PDB entry 5VZY | X-ray diffraction, 2.32 A resolution | chains H and L of the 3 polymer chains in the assembly

== Chain H ==
Name: Crenezumab Fab heavy chain, Immunoglobulin gamma-1 heavy chain
Source organism: Homo sapiens
UniProt: P0DOX5 (IGG1_HUMAN); residues 109-221 here correspond to UniProt positions 115-227 (UniProt number = residue number + 6)
Chain sequence (220 residues; row label = number of the first residue in the row; note: 5 numbers in that range are skipped by the numbering (no residue carries them; nothing is unmodelled there); a row labelled like 82A-82C holds insertion residues (82A, then the next letters in order)):
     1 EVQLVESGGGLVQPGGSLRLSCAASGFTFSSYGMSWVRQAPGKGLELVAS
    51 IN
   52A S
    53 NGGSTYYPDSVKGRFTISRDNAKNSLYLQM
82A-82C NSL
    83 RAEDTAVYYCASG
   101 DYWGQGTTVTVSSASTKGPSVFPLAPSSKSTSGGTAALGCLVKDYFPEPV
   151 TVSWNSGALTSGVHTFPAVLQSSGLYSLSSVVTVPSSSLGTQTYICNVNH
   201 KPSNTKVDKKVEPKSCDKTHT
Not modelled in the structure: 127-133, 215-221
Disulfides: Cys22-Cys92, Cys140-Cys196
What the authors report for this chain:
  - conformationally variable residues (side-chain flip): Tyr32, Asn52, Asp101

== Chain L ==
Name: Crenezumab Fab light chain, Immunoblobulin light chain
Source organism: Homo sapiens
UniProt: Q0KKI6 (Q0KKI6_HUMAN); residues 105-214 here correspond to UniProt positions 110-219 (UniProt number = residue number + 5)
Chain sequence (219 residues; row label = number of the first residue in the row; a row labelled like 27A-27E holds insertion residues (27A, then the next letters in order)):
     1 DIVMTQSPLSLPVTPGEPASISCRSSQ
27A-27E SLVYS
    28 NGDTYLHWYLQKPGQSPQLLIYKVSNRFSGVPDRFSGSGSGTDFTLKISR
    78 VEAEDVGVYYCSQSTHVPWTFGQGTKVEIKRTVAAPSVFIFPPSDEQLKS
   128 GTASVVCLLNNFYPREAKVQWKVDNALQSGNSQESVTEQDSKDSTYSLSS
   178 TLTLSKADYEKHKVYACEVTHQGLSSPVTKSFNRGEC
Not modelled in the structure: 214
Disulfides: Cys23-Cys88, Cys134-Cys194

== How chain H and chain L interact ==
Pairs across the interface - 56 pairs, chain H then chain L:
  Ser35(H) - Trp96(L)
  Val37(H) - Trp96(L)  hydrophobic
  Gln39(H) - Gln38(L)  hydrogen bond
  Gln39(H) - Tyr87(L)
  Lys43(H) - Tyr87(L)
  Gly44(H) - Tyr87(L)
  Leu45(H) - Tyr87(L)  hydrophobic
  Leu45(H) - Phe98(L)
  Leu47(H) - Pro95(L)  hydrophobic
  Leu47(H) - Trp96(L)
  Tyr58(H) - Asp1(L)  hydrogen bond
  Tyr58(H) - Pro95(L)  hydrophobic
  Tyr91(H) - Gln38(L)
  Tyr91(H) - Gln42(L)
  Tyr91(H) - Ser43(L)
  Gly95(H) - Tyr36(L)  hydrogen bond (backbone-side chain)
  Gly95(H) - Trp96(L)
  Asp101(H) - Leu46(L)
  Tyr102(H) - Phe55(L)
  Trp103(H) - Tyr36(L)
  Trp103(H) - Pro44(L)
  Trp103(H) - Trp96(L)  hydrophobic
  Trp103(H) - Phe98(L)  hydrophobic
  Gly104(H) - Ser43(L)  hydrogen bond (backbone-side chain)
  Gln105(H) - Ser43(L)
  Phe122(H) - Ser121(L)
  Phe122(H) - Glu123(L)
  Phe122(H) - Gln124(L)
  Pro123(H) - Ser121(L)
  Pro123(H) - Glu123(L)
  Leu124(H) - Phe118(L)
  Ala125(H) - Phe118(L)
  Ala137(H) - Phe116(L)  hydrophobic
  Ala137(H) - Phe118(L)
  Leu141(H) - Ser131(L)
  Lys143(H) - Gln124(L)
  Lys143(H) - Thr129(L)
  Lys143(H) - Ser131(L)
  His164(H) - Asn137(L)  hydrogen bond
  His164(H) - Asn138(L)  hydrogen bond
  His164(H) - Ser174(L)  hydrogen bond
  Phe166(H) - Leu135(L)  hydrophobic
  Phe166(H) - Ser162(L)
  Phe166(H) - Thr164(L)
  Phe166(H) - Ser174(L)
  Phe166(H) - Leu175(L)
  Phe166(H) - Ser176(L)
  Pro167(H) - Ser162(L)  hydrogen bond (backbone-side chain)
  Pro167(H) - Val163(L)
  Val169(H) - Gln160(L)
  Val169(H) - Glu161(L)
  Leu170(H) - Gln160(L)  hydrogen bond (backbone-side chain)
  Gln171(H) - Gln160(L)
  Val181(H) - Leu135(L)  hydrophobic
  Thr183(H) - Asn137(L)
  Lys209(H) - Glu123(L)  salt bridge
Interface residues without a listed pair, chain H (37 interface residues in all): Ala93, Gly106, Val121, Thr135, Leu138, Ser179
Interface residues without a listed pair, chain L (35 interface residues in all): Val94, Gln100, Ser127, Val133, Thr180

== Summary ==
Chain H and chain L form an interface of 37 and 35 residues respectively, with 9 hydrogen bonds and 1 salt
bridge. Among the polar pairs are Lys209(H)-Glu123(L), Gln39(H)-Gln38(L) and Tyr58(H)-Asp1(L). The paper
reports conformational variability at Tyr32(H), Asn52(H) and Asp101(H).
Chain H is Crenezumab Fab heavy chain, Immunoglobulin gamma-1 heavy chain and chain L is Crenezumab Fab light
chain, Immunoblobulin light chain, both from Homo sapiens; the structure, Crystal structure of crenezumab Fab
in complex with Abeta, was determined by X-ray diffraction.
